Entry 8ETU (electron microscopy, 2.80 A resolution); this record covers chains S and U of the 10 polymer chains in the assembly.

== Chain S ==
Molecule: Chromatin-remodeling complex subunit IES6
Organism: Saccharomyces cerevisiae S288C
UniProt: P32617 (IES6_YEAST); residue numbers follow UniProt; this construct covers 28-166
Amino-acid sequence (139 residues; each row starts with the number of its first residue):
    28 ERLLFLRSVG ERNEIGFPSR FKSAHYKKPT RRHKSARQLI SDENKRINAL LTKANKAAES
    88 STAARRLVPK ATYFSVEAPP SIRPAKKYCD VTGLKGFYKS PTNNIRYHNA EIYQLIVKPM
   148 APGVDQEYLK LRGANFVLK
Disordered / not traced: 84-93, 163-166

== Chain U ==
Molecule: RuvB-like protein 2
Organism: Saccharomyces cerevisiae S288C
Notes: EC 3.6.4.12
UniProt: Q12464 (RUVB2_YEAST); numbering as in UniProt (aligned over 15-471)
Amino-acid sequence (457 residues; row label = number of the first residue in the row):
    15 KSLSLIAAHS HITGLGLDEN LQPRPTSEGM VGQLQARRAA GVILKMVQNG TIAGRAVLVA
    75 GPPSTGKTAL AMGVSQSLGK DVPFTAIAGS EIFSLELSKT EALTQAFRKS IGIKIKEETE
   135 LIEGEVVEIQ IDRSITGGHK QGKLTIKTTD METIYELGNK MIDGLTKEKV LAGDVISIDK
   195 ASGKITKLGR SFARSRDYDA MGADTRFVQC PEGELQKRKT VVHTVSLHEI DVINSRTQGF
   255 LALFTGDTGE IRSEVRDQIN TKVAEWKEEG KAEIVPGVLF IDEVHMLDIE CFSFINRALE
   315 DEFAPIVMMA TNRGVSKTRG TNYKSPHGLP LDLLDRSIII TTKSYNEQEI KTILSIRAQE
   375 EEVELSSDAL DLLTKTGVET SLRYSSNLIS VAQQIAMKRK NNTVEVEDVK RAYLLFLDSA
   435 RSVKYVQENE SQYIDDQGNV QISIAKSADP DAMDTTE
Disordered / not traced: 210-219, 461-471
Residues lining bound ligands:
  - ADP (adenosine-5'-diphosphate), molecule 1: Ala-22, His-23, His-25, Ile-26, Gly-43, Met-44, Val-45, Gln-47, Pro-76, Pro-77, Ser-78, Thr-79, Gly-80, Lys-81, Thr-82, Ala-83, Tyr-359, Ile-367, Leu-396, Arg-397
  - ADP, molecule 2: Arg-311, Glu-314, Arg-350
Curated features (UniProtKB/Swiss-Prot):
  - binding site (ATP): Gly-75 to Thr-82
  - mutagenesis: Gly-75 (G75A: Lethal), Gly-80 (G80A: Growth defect at 37 degrees Celsius), Lys-81 (K81A: Defect in snoRNA accumulation. Growth defect at 37 degrees Celsius; K81E: Lethal; K81R: Growth defect at 37 degrees Celsius), Asp-296 (D296N: Lethal), Glu-297 (E297G: Lethal)

== Chain S / chain U interface ==
Contacting residue pairs (20):
  Phe-124(S) / Tyr-169(U)
  Tyr-125(S) / Met-165(U)  hydrophobic
  Tyr-125(S) / Thr-167(U)
  Tyr-125(S) / Tyr-169(U)
  Tyr-125(S) / Gln-230(U)  hydrogen bond (side chain-backbone)
  Lys-126(S) / Thr-167(U)  hydrogen bond (backbone-side chain)
  Lys-126(S) / Ile-168(U)  hydrogen bond (backbone-backbone)
  Pro-128(S) / Thr-159(U)
  Pro-128(S) / Glu-166(U)
  Pro-128(S) / Thr-167(U)
  Pro-128(S) / Ile-168(U)  hydrophobic
  Tyr-134(S) / Met-165(U)
  Tyr-134(S) / Glu-166(U)  hydrogen bond (side chain-backbone)
  Tyr-134(S) / Thr-167(U)
  Asn-136(S) / Glu-228(U)
  Ala-137(S) / Met-165(U)  hydrophobic
  Ala-137(S) / Glu-228(U)  hydrogen bond (backbone-side chain)
  Tyr-140(S) / Asp-164(U)
  Tyr-140(S) / Met-165(U)  hydrophobic
  Gln-141(S) / Asp-164(U)  hydrogen bond (side chain-backbone)
Also at the interface, not in a pair above, chain S (10 interface residues in all): Ser-127
Also at the interface, not in a pair above, chain U (11 interface residues in all): Thr-163, Leu-229

== Overview ==
Chain S and chain U form an interface of 10 and 11 residues respectively, with 6 hydrogen bonds. Polar
contacts include Tyr-125(S)/Gln-230(U), Lys-126(S)/Thr-167(U) and Tyr-134(S)/Glu-166(U). Bound to chain U:
ADP. UniProt lists 8 ATP-binding residues and 5 mutagenesis sites on chain U.
Here chain S is Chromatin-remodeling complex subunit IES6 and chain U is RuvB-like protein 2, both from
Saccharomyces cerevisiae S288C. Entry 8ETU (Class2 of the INO80-Hexasome complex) was determined by electron
microscopy, deposited together with 8ETS, 8ETT, 8ETV, 8ETW, 8EU9, 8EUE, 8EUF and 8EUJ.
